PDB entry 4QXJ | X-ray diffraction, 2.80 A resolution | chains M and b of the 28 polymer chains in the assembly

# Chain M
Name: Proteasome subunit beta type-7
Source organism: Saccharomyces cerevisiae
Notes: EC 3.4.25.1
UniProtKB: P30657 (PSB7_YEAST); residues -12 to 233 here correspond to UniProt positions 21-266 (UniProt number = residue number + 33)
Sequence (246 residues; row label = number of the first residue in the row; numbers below 1 keep their minus sign (Thr-12 is residue -12)):
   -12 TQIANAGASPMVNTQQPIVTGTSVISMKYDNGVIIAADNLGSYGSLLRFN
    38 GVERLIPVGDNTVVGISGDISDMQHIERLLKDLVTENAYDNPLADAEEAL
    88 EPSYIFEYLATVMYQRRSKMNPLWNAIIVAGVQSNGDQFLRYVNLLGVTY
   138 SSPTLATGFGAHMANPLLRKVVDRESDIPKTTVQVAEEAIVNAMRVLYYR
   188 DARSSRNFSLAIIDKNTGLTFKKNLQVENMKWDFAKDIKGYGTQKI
Unresolved in the structure: -12 to 0, 229-233

# Chain b
Name: Proteasome subunit beta type-1
Source organism: Saccharomyces cerevisiae
Notes: EC 3.4.25.1
UniProtKB: P38624 (PSB1_YEAST); residues 1-196 here correspond to UniProt positions 20-215 (UniProt number = residue number + 19)
Sequence (196 residues; numbered 1 to 196; the number before each row is that of its first residue):
     1 TSIMAVTFKDGVILGADSRTTTGAYIANRVTDKLTRVHDKIWCCRSGSAA
    51 DTQAIADIVQYHLELYTSQYGTPSTETAASVFKELCYENKDNLTAGIIVA
   101 GYDDKNKGEVYTIPLGGSVHKLPYAIAGSGSTFIYGYCDKNFRENMSKEE
   151 TVDFIKHSLSQAIKWDGSSGGVIRMVVLTAAGVERLIFYPDEYEQL
Covalently attached groups: compound 04C linked to Thr1
Small-molecule neighbours: 04C (1,2,4-trideoxy-4-methyl-2-{[N-(morpholin-4-ylacetyl)-L-alanyl-O-methyl-L-tyrosyl]amino}-1-phenyl-D-xylitol): Arg19, Thr20, Thr21, Thr22, Thr31, Lys33, Arg45, Ser46, Gly47, Ser48, Ala49, Thr52, Thr94, Ser129, Ser168
Curated features (UniProtKB/Swiss-Prot):
  - active site: Thr1 (Nucleophile)

# Interface between chain M and chain b
Pairs across the interface (53; chain M residue first):
  Ser32(M) - Trp165(b)
  Ser32(M) - Asp166(b)
  Ser32(M) - Gly167(b)  hydrogen bond (backbone-backbone)
  Leu33(M) - Phe133(b)  hydrophobic
  Leu33(M) - Trp165(b)
  Leu34(M) - Lys164(b)
  Leu34(M) - Trp165(b)  hydrogen bond (backbone-backbone)
  Leu34(M) - Gly167(b)
  Arg35(M) - Trp165(b)
  Phe146(M) - Ala24(b)
  Phe146(M) - Tyr25(b)
  Tyr185(M) - Glu194(b)  hydrogen bond
  Tyr186(M) - Ile26(b)
  Tyr186(M) - Arg29(b)
  Arg187(M) - Ala24(b)
  Arg187(M) - Tyr25(b)
  Arg187(M) - Ile26(b)  hydrogen bond (backbone-backbone)
  Arg187(M) - Ala27(b)  hydrogen bond (side chain-backbone)
  Arg187(M) - Asn28(b)
  Arg187(M) - Arg29(b)
  Asp188(M) - Ala24(b)
  Asp188(M) - Ile26(b)
  Ala189(M) - Arg19(b)
  Ala189(M) - Ala24(b)  hydrogen bond (backbone-backbone)
  Ala189(M) - Ile26(b)
  Ala189(M) - Gly167(b)
  Arg190(M) - Ala24(b)
  Arg190(M) - Gly167(b)
  Arg193(M) - Asp191(b)  salt bridge
  Arg193(M) - Glu194(b)  salt bridge
  Lys218(M) - Arg29(b)  hydrogen bond (backbone-side chain)
  Trp219(M) - Arg29(b)
  Trp219(M) - Gly171(b)
  Trp219(M) - Val172(b)  hydrophobic
  Trp219(M) - Tyr189(b)
  Trp219(M) - Pro190(b)
  Asp220(M) - Tyr189(b)
  Phe221(M) - Arg29(b)
  Phe221(M) - Val30(b)  hydrophobic
  Ala222(M) - Val30(b)  hydrophobic
  Ala222(M) - Arg174(b)  hydrogen bond (backbone-side chain)
  Ala222(M) - Ile187(b)  hydrophobic
  Lys223(M) - Ile187(b)
  Lys223(M) - Tyr189(b)
  Ile225(M) - Val30(b)
  Ile225(M) - Arg174(b)
  Lys226(M) - Asp32(b)
  Gly227(M) - Asp32(b)  hydrogen bond (backbone-side chain)
  Tyr228(M) - Thr35(b)
  Tyr228(M) - Arg45(b)
  Tyr228(M) - Gln53(b)
  Tyr228(M) - Ala56(b)
  Tyr228(M) - Asp57(b)  hydrogen bond
Other interface residues (no listed pair), chain M (25 interface residues in all): Asn37, Met150, Met217
Other interface residues (no listed pair), chain b (31 interface residues in all): Thr21, Ile163, Ser168, Arg185

# Summary
25 residues of chain M face 31 of chain b across their interface, with 10 hydrogen bonds and 2 salt bridges.
Polar contacts include Arg193(M)-Asp191(b), Arg193(M)-Glu194(b) and Tyr185(M)-Glu194(b). Covalently linked
compound 04C: at Thr1(b). UniProt lists active-site residue Thr1(b) on chain b.
Chain M is Proteasome subunit beta type-7 and chain b is Proteasome subunit beta type-1, both from
Saccharomyces cerevisiae; the structure, yCP beta5-M45A mutant in complex with the epoxyketone inhibitor ONX
0914, was determined by X-ray diffraction together with 4QUX, 4QUY, 4QV0, 4QV1, 4QV3, 4QV4 and 42 further
entries from the same study.
